Entry 2NPP (X-ray diffraction, 3.30 A resolution); this record covers chains E and F of the 4 polymer chains in the assembly.

[Chain E]
Protein: Serine/threonine-protein phosphatase 2A 56 kDa regulatory subunit gamma isoform
Organism: Homo sapiens
Reference sequence: Q13362 (2A5G_HUMAN); aligned to UniProt positions 1-449 over residues -9 to 439 (the alignment contains insertions or deletions, so no single offset holds)
Chain sequence (449 residues; each row starts with the number of its first residue; numbers below 1 keep their minus sign (Met-9 is residue -9)):
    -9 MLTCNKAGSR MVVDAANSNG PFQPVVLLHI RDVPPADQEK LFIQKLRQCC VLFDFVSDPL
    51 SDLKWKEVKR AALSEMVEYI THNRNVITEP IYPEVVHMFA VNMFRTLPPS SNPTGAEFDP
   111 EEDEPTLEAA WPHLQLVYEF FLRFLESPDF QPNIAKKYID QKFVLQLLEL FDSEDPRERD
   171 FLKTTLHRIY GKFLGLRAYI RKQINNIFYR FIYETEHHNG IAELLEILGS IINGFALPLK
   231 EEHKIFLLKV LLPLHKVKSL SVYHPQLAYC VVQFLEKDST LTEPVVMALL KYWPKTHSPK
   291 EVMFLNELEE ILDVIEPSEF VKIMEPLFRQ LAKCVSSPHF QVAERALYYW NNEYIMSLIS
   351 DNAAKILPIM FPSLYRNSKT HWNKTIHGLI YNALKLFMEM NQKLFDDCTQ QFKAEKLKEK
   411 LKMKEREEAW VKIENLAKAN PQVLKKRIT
Disordered / not traced: -9 to 27, 416-439
Differences from the reference sequence: cloning artifact (433-439)

[Chain F]
Protein: Serine/threonine-protein phosphatase 2A catalytic subunit alpha isoform
Organism: Homo sapiens
Notes: EC 3.1.3.16; fragment: catalytic subunit
Reference sequence: P67775 (PP2AA_HUMAN); numbering as in UniProt (aligned over 1-309)
Chain sequence (309 residues; row label = number of the first residue in the row):
     1 MDEKVFTKEL DQWIEQLNEC KQLSESQVKS LCEKAKEILT KESNVQEVRC PVTVCGDVHG
    61 QFHDLMELFR IGGKSPDTNY LFMGDYVDRG YYSVETVTLL VALKVRYRER ITILRGNHES
   121 RQITQVYGFY DECLRKYGNA NVWKYFTDLF DYLPLTALVD GQIFCLHGGL SPSIDTLDHI
   181 RALDRLQEVP HEGPMCDLLW SDPDDRGGWG ISPRGAGYTF GQDISETFNH ANGLTLVSRA
   241 HQLVMEGYNW CHDRNVVTIF SAPNYCYRCG NQAAIMELDD TLKYSFLQFD PAPRRGEPHV
   301 TRRTPDYFL
Disordered / not traced: 1
Ion coordination: Mn2+ site 1: Asp57, His59, Asp85; Mn2+ site 2: Asp85, Asn117, His167, His241
Curated features (UniProtKB/Swiss-Prot):
  - active site: His118 (Proton donor)
  - binding site (Mn(2+)): Asp57, His59, Asp85, Asn117, His167, His241
  - binding site (Zn(2+)): Asp57, His59, Asp85
  - binding site (Fe(3+)): Asp85, Asn117, His167, His241
  - modified residue: Tyr307 (Phosphotyrosine), Leu309 (Leucine methyl ester)
  - natural variant: Gly60 (G60V: In HJS3; uncertain significance), Asp88 (D88G: In HJS3), Gln122 (Q122H: In HJS3), Gln125 to Leu309 (deletion: In HJS3), Tyr127 (Y127C: In HJS3), Asp131 (D131H: In HJS3), His191 (H191R: In HJS3), Arg214 to Leu309 (deletion: In HJS3), Asp223 (D223H: In HJS3; D223V: In HJS3), Tyr265 (Y265C: In HJS3), Phe308 (F308FF: In HJS3)
  - mutagenesis: Asp85 (D85N: Loss of phosphatase activity), Leu309 (L309A: Loss of binding to PP2A B-alpha regulatory subunit)
What the authors report for this chain:
  - post-translational modification sites: Leu309

[How chain E and chain F interact]
Pairs across the interface (45):
  Asn102(E) - Arg268(F)
  Pro103(E) - Arg268(F)
  Ala106(E) - Tyr91(F)
  Glu107(E) - Tyr91(F)
  Glu107(E) - Tyr267(F)
  Phe108(E) - Tyr267(F)
  Phe108(E) - Arg268(F)
  Asp109(E) - Arg268(F)  hydrogen bond (backbone-side chain)
  Glu112(E) - Arg268(F)  hydrogen bond (backbone-side chain)
  Asp113(E) - Arg268(F)  salt bridge
  Ile202(E) - Arg302(F)  hydrogen bond (backbone-side chain)
  Tyr203(E) - Arg302(F)  hydrogen bond (backbone-side chain)
  Glu204(E) - Arg302(F)
  Glu206(E) - Arg302(F)  salt bridge
  Lys246(E) - Asp306(F)
  Lys246(E) - Tyr307(F)  hydrogen bond
  Lys248(E) - Thr304(F)
  Lys248(E) - Pro305(F)
  Lys248(E) - Asp306(F)  salt bridge
  Tyr282(E) - Tyr307(F)
  Trp283(E) - Tyr307(F)
  Pro284(E) - Asp306(F)
  Lys285(E) - Leu134(F)
  Lys285(E) - Asp306(F)  hydrogen bond (backbone-backbone)
  Lys285(E) - Tyr307(F)  hydrogen bond (side chain-backbone)
  Lys285(E) - Phe308(F)
  Thr286(E) - Asp131(F)
  Thr286(E) - Arg135(F)  hydrogen bond (backbone-side chain)
  Thr286(E) - Asp306(F)  hydrogen bond (side chain-backbone)
  His287(E) - Asp131(F)
  Ser288(E) - Tyr130(F)
  Ser288(E) - Asp131(F)  hydrogen bond (backbone-side chain)
  Pro289(E) - Asp131(F)
  Lys290(E) - Asp306(F)  salt bridge
  Pro328(E) - Gln125(F)  hydrogen bond (backbone-side chain)
  Pro328(E) - Tyr130(F)
  His329(E) - Gln125(F)
  His329(E) - Tyr130(F)
  Phe330(E) - Gln122(F)
  Phe330(E) - Gln125(F)  hydrogen bond (backbone-side chain)
  Phe330(E) - Val126(F)  hydrophobic
  Gln331(E) - Val126(F)
  Trp372(E) - Arg121(F)
  Trp372(E) - Gln122(F)
  Trp372(E) - Gln125(F)
Also at the interface, not in a pair above, chain E (32 interface residues in all): Pro110, Glu114, Val247, Lys281
Also at the interface, not in a pair above, chain F (23 interface residues in all): Arg89, Trp143, Glu188, Arg294, Arg303, Leu309

[Overview]
Chain E and chain F form an interface of 32 and 23 residues respectively, with 12 hydrogen bonds and 4 salt
bridges. Polar contacts include Asp113(E)-Arg268(F), Glu206(E)-Arg302(F) and Lys248(E)-Asp306(F). Curated
annotation (UniProt) lists active-site residue His118(F), 6 Mn2+-binding residues, 3 Zn2+-binding residues and
4 Fe3+-binding residues on chain F. From the paper: a modification site at Leu309(F).
Chain E is Serine/threonine-protein phosphatase 2A 56 kDa regulatory subunit gamma isoform and chain F is
Serine/threonine-protein phosphatase 2A catalytic subunit alpha isoform, both from Homo sapiens; the
structure, Structure of the Protein Phosphatase 2A Holoenzyme, was determined by X-ray diffraction, deposited
together with 2NYL and 2NYM.
